PDB entry 9FYT | X-ray diffraction, 1.55 A resolution | chains A and C of the 6 polymer chains in the assembly

# Chain A
Name: Alpha-cobratoxin
Organism: Naja kaouthia
UniProt: P01391 (3L21_NAJKA); numbering as in UniProt (aligned over 1-71)
Sequence (71 residues; row label = number of the first residue in the row):
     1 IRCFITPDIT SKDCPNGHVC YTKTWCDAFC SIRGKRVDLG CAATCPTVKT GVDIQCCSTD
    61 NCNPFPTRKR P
Disulfides: Cys3-Cys20, Cys14-Cys41, Cys26-Cys30, Cys45-Cys56, Cys57-Cys62
UniProt features mapped onto this chain:
  - site: Lys23 (Binds to Torpedo AChR), Trp25 (Binds to both neuronal alpha-7/CHRNA7 and Torpedo AChRs), Asp27 (Binds to both neuronal alpha-7/CHRNA7 and Torpedo AChRs), Ala28 (Binds to alpha-7/CHRNA7 AChR), Phe29 (Binds to both neuronal alpha-7/CHRNA7 and Torpedo AChRs), Arg33 (Binds to both neuronal alpha-7/CHRNA7 and Torpedo AChRs), Lys35 (Binds to alpha-7/CHRNA7 AChR), Arg36 (Binds to both neuronal alpha-7/CHRNA7 and Torpedo AChRs, may be important for inhibition of GABA(A) receptors), Lys49 (Binds to Torpedo AChR), Phe65 (Binds to both neuronal alpha-7/CHRNA7 and Torpedo AChRs)
  - mutagenesis: Lys23 (K23E: 2-fold and 28-fold decrease in affinity for Torpedo AChRs), Trp25 (W25A: 11-fold decrease in affinity for Torpedo AChRs and 6-fold decrease in affinity for neuronal alpha-7/CHRNA7 AChR), Asp27 (D27R: 31-fold decrease in affinity for Torpedo AChRs and 50-fold decrease in affinity for neuronal alpha-7/CHRNA7 AChR), Ala28 (A28G: 5-fold decrease in affinity for neuronal alpha-7/CHRNA7 AChR), Phe29 (F29A: 12-fold decrease in affinity for Torpedo AChRs and 74-fold decrease in affinity for neuronal alpha-7/CHRNA7 AChR), Arg33 (R33E: 767-fold decrease in affinity for Torpedo AChRs and 339-fold decrease in affinity for neuronal alpha-7/CHRNA7 AChR), Lys35 (K35A: 11-fold decrease in affinity for neuronal alpha-7/CHRNA7 AChR), Arg36 (R36A: 16-fold decrease in affinity for Torpedo AChRs), Lys49 (K49E: 3-fold and 53-fold decrease in affinity for Torpedo AChRs), Phe65 (F65A: 7-fold decrease in affinity for Torpedo AChRs and 15-fold decrease in affinity for neuronal alpha-7/CHRNA7 AChR)

# Chain C
Name: Light chain scFv A01
Organism: Homo sapiens
Notes: antibody fragment or engineered binder
Sequence (144 residues; numbered 0 to 125 plus 18 insertion-coded residues; the number before each row is that of its first residue; a row labelled like 82A-82C holds insertion residues (82A, then the next letters in order); numbering starts at 0):
     0 AQVQLVQSGA EVKKPGSSVK VSCKASGGTF SSYAISWVRQ APGQGLEWMG GII
   52A P
    53 IFGTANYAQK FQGRVTITAD ESTSTAYMEL
82A-82C RSL
    83 RSDDTAVYYC ARDNLGYC
100A-100N SGGSCYSDYYYYYM
   101 DVWGQGTLVT VSSGGGGSGG GGSGG
Not modelled in the structure: 0, 114-125
Disulfides: Cys22-Cys92, Cys100-Cys100E

# Chain A / chain C interface
Pairs across the interface (44):
  Thr6(A) - Gly100C(C)  hydrogen bond (side chain-backbone)
  Pro7(A) - Ile53(C)
  Pro7(A) - Cys100(C)  hydrophobic
  Pro7(A) - Cys100E(C)
  Asp8(A) - Ile53(C)
  Ile9(A) - Ile53(C)  hydrophobic
  Ile9(A) - Phe54(C)  hydrophobic
  Trp25(A) - Ser100D(C)
  Asp27(A) - Tyr100F(C)  hydrogen bond
  Phe29(A) - Leu97(C)  hydrophobic
  Phe29(A) - Tyr100F(C)
  Phe29(A) - Tyr100L(C)
  Ile32(A) - Tyr100J(C)
  Arg33(A) - Asp95(C)  salt bridge
  Arg33(A) - Leu97(C)  hydrogen bond (side chain-backbone)
  Arg33(A) - Gly98(C)  hydrogen bond (side chain-backbone)
  Arg33(A) - Tyr99(C)  hydrogen bond
  Arg33(A) - Tyr100F(C)
  Arg33(A) - Ser100G(C)  hydrogen bond (backbone-backbone)
  Arg33(A) - Asp100H(C)  hydrogen bond (backbone-backbone)
  Arg33(A) - Tyr100J(C)  hydrogen bond (side chain-backbone)
  Gly34(A) - Tyr100F(C)
  Gly34(A) - Ser100G(C)
  Lys35(A) - Cys100E(C)
  Lys35(A) - Tyr100F(C)
  Lys35(A) - Ser100G(C)  hydrogen bond (backbone-side chain)
  Arg36(A) - Ser100A(C)  hydrogen bond (side chain-backbone)
  Arg36(A) - Ser100D(C)  hydrogen bond
  Arg36(A) - Cys100E(C)
  Arg36(A) - Tyr100F(C)  hydrogen bond
  Val37(A) - Ser100D(C)
  Val37(A) - Cys100E(C)  hydrogen bond (backbone-backbone)
  Val37(A) - Ser100G(C)
  Asp38(A) - Gly100C(C)
  Phe65(A) - Phe54(C)  hydrophobic
  Phe65(A) - Cys100E(C)  hydrophobic
  Phe65(A) - Tyr100F(C)
  Phe65(A) - Ser100G(C)
  Pro66(A) - Ser100G(C)
  Thr67(A) - Ser100G(C)
  Arg68(A) - Ser100G(C)  hydrogen bond (backbone-backbone)
  Arg68(A) - Asp100H(C)  salt bridge
  Arg70(A) - Asp100H(C)  salt bridge
  Arg70(A) - Tyr100I(C)  hydrogen bond

# Summary
19 residues of chain A and 17 residues of chain C are in contact; the contacts include 15 hydrogen bonds and 3
salt bridges. Among the polar pairs are Arg33(A)-Asp95(C), Arg68(A)-Asp100H(C) and Arg70(A)-Asp100H(C).
UniProt lists 10 mutagenesis sites on chain A.
Here chain A is Alpha-cobratoxin (Naja kaouthia) and chain C is Light chain scFv A01 (Homo sapiens). Entry
9FYT (mAbs in complex with cobratoxin at pH 4.5) was determined by X-ray diffraction (same publication as
9HUB, 9HUO, 9HXO and 9FYS).
